3BSZ - chains E and N of the 10 polymer chains in the assembly; structure by X-ray diffraction, 3.38 A resolution.

[Chain E]
Protein: Plasma retinol-binding protein
Source organism: Homo sapiens
UniProt: P02753 (RETBP_HUMAN); residues 1-176 here correspond to UniProt positions 19-194 (UniProt number = residue number + 18)
Chain sequence (176 residues; row label = number of the first residue in the row):
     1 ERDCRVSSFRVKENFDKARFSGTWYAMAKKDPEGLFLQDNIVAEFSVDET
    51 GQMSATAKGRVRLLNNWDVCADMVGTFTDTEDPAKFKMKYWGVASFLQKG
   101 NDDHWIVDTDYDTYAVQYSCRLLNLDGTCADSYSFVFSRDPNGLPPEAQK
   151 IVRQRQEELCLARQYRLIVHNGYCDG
Unresolved in the structure: 175-176
Disulfides: C4-C160, C70-C174, C120-C129
Ligand contacts: retinol (RTL): L35, F36, L37, A43, F45, A55, A57, V61, L63, M73, V74, G75, F77, M88, Y90, L97, Q98, H104, Q117, R121, Y133, F135, F137
UniProt features mapped onto this chain:
  - binding site (substrate): Q98
  - modified residue: R121 (Omega-N-methylarginine)

[Chain N]
Protein: Fab fragment light chain
Source organism: Mus musculus
Notes: antibody fragment or engineered binder
Chain sequence (215 residues; numbered 1 to 215; the number before each row is that of its first residue):
     1 DVQLQESGTVLARPGASVKMSCKASGYSFTSYWMHWIKQRPGQGLEWIGG
    51 VYPGDSHTSYNQKFKGKAKLTAVTSASTAYMELSSLTNEDSAVYYCTRSG
   101 FDYGNEDWGQGTTLTVSSAKTTPPSVYPLAPGSAAQTNSMVTLGCLVKGY
   151 FPEPVTVTWNSGSLSSGVHTFPAVLQSDLYTLSSSVTVPSSPRPSETVTC
   201 NVAHPASSTKVDKKI
Disulfides: C22-C96, C145-C200

[How chain E and chain N interact]
Residue-residue contacts (14; chain E residue first):
  L144(E) with S31(N)
  P146(E) with G54(N)
  Q149(E) with T30(N), hydrogen bond (side chain-backbone); S31(N), hydrogen bond; Y52(N), hydrogen bond; F101(N)
  K150(E) with D55(N), salt bridge
  Q156(E) with F101(N); D102(N)
  R163(E) with D102(N), hydrogen bond (backbone-backbone); Y103(N), hydrogen bond (side chain-backbone); G104(N)
  Y165(E) with Y103(N)
  L167(E) with Y103(N)
Other interface residues (no listed pair), chain E (10 interface residues in all): V152, R153
Other interface residues (no listed pair), chain N (10 interface residues in all): Y32

[In short]
The chain E/chain N interface involves 10 residues from each chain, with 5 hydrogen bonds and 1 salt bridge.
Polar contacts include K150(E)-D55(N), Q149(E)-T30(N) and Q149(E)-S31(N). Bound to chain E: retinol. From
UniProt: substrate-binding residue Q98(E) on chain E.
Here chain E is Plasma retinol-binding protein (Homo sapiens) and chain N is Fab fragment light chain (Mus
musculus). Entry 3BSZ (Crystal structure of the transthyretin-retinol binding protein-Fab complex) was
determined by X-ray diffraction together with 3CXF and 3BT0 from the same study.
